PDB entry 9FOR | electron microscopy, 2.75 A resolution | chains p and D of the 10 polymer chains in the assembly

Chain p (and D):
Molecule: Annexin A11
Organism: Homo sapiens
Notes: chain D of this document is another copy of the same molecule, construct and numbering; everything in this record applies to it too
UniProt: P50995 (ANX11_HUMAN); residue numbers follow UniProt; this construct covers 39-74
Amino-acid sequence (36 residues; numbered 39 to 74; the number before each row is that of its first residue):
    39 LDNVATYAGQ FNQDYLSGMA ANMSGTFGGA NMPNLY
UniProt features mapped onto this chain:
  - natural variant: Asp40 (D40G: In ALS23; D40Y: In IBMWMA)

Chain p / chain D interface:
Contacting residue pairs - 73 pairs, chain p then chain D:
  Leu39(p) - Leu39(D)
  Leu39(p) - Asp40(D)  hydrogen bond (backbone-backbone)
  Asp40(p) - Asp40(D)
  Asn41(p) - Asp40(D)  hydrogen bond (backbone-backbone)
  Asn41(p) - Asn41(D)  hydrogen bond
  Asn41(p) - Val42(D)  hydrogen bond (backbone-backbone)
  Val42(p) - Val42(D)
  Val42(p) - Thr64(D)
  Ala43(p) - Val42(D)  hydrogen bond (backbone-backbone)
  Ala43(p) - Ala43(D)
  Ala43(p) - Thr44(D)  hydrogen bond (backbone-backbone)
  Ala43(p) - Thr64(D)  hydrogen bond (backbone-side chain)
  Thr44(p) - Thr44(D)
  Thr44(p) - Thr64(D)  hydrogen bond
  Tyr45(p) - Thr44(D)  hydrogen bond (backbone-backbone)
  Tyr45(p) - Tyr45(D)
  Tyr45(p) - Ala46(D)  hydrogen bond (backbone-backbone)
  Ala46(p) - Ala46(D)
  Gly47(p) - Ala46(D)  hydrogen bond (backbone-backbone)
  Gly47(p) - Gly47(D)
  Gly47(p) - Gln48(D)  hydrogen bond (backbone-backbone)
  Gln48(p) - Gln48(D)  hydrogen bond
  Gln48(p) - Phe49(D)  hydrogen bond (backbone-backbone)
  Phe49(p) - Phe49(D)  hydrophobic
  Asn50(p) - Phe49(D)  hydrogen bond (backbone-backbone)
  Asn50(p) - Asn50(D)  hydrogen bond
  Asn50(p) - Gln51(D)  hydrogen bond (backbone-backbone)
  Asn50(p) - Asp52(D)
  Gln51(p) - Gln51(D)  hydrogen bond
  Gln51(p) - Asp52(D)
  Gln51(p) - Asn60(D)
  Asp52(p) - Asp52(D)  hydrogen bond (backbone-side chain)
  Asp52(p) - Tyr53(D)  hydrogen bond (backbone-backbone)
  Tyr53(p) - Tyr53(D)
  Leu54(p) - Leu54(D)
  Ser55(p) - Leu54(D)  hydrogen bond (backbone-backbone)
  Ser55(p) - Ser55(D)
  Gly56(p) - Leu54(D)  hydrogen bond (backbone-backbone)
  Gly56(p) - Ser55(D)
  Gly56(p) - Gly56(D)
  Met57(p) - Gly56(D)  hydrogen bond (backbone-backbone)
  Met57(p) - Met57(D)
  Met57(p) - Ala58(D)  hydrogen bond (backbone-backbone)
  Ala58(p) - Ala58(D)
  Ala59(p) - Ala58(D)  hydrogen bond (backbone-backbone)
  Ala59(p) - Ala59(D)
  Ala59(p) - Asn60(D)  hydrogen bond (backbone-backbone)
  Asn60(p) - Asn60(D)
  Met61(p) - Asn60(D)  hydrogen bond (backbone-backbone)
  Met61(p) - Met61(D)
  Met61(p) - Ser62(D)  hydrogen bond (backbone-backbone)
  Ser62(p) - Ser62(D)
  Gly63(p) - Ser62(D)  hydrogen bond (backbone-backbone)
  Gly63(p) - Gly63(D)
  Gly63(p) - Thr64(D)  hydrogen bond (backbone-backbone)
  Thr64(p) - Thr64(D)
  Phe65(p) - Thr64(D)  hydrogen bond (backbone-backbone)
  Phe65(p) - Phe65(D)  hydrophobic
  Phe65(p) - Gly66(D)  hydrogen bond (backbone-backbone)
  Gly67(p) - Gly67(D)
  Gly67(p) - Ala68(D)  hydrogen bond (backbone-backbone)
  Gly67(p) - Asn69(D)
  Ala68(p) - Asn69(D)
  Asn69(p) - Asn69(D)  hydrogen bond (backbone-side chain)
  Asn69(p) - Met70(D)  hydrogen bond (backbone-backbone)
  Met70(p) - Met70(D)
  Pro71(p) - Pro71(D)
  Pro71(p) - Asn72(D)  hydrogen bond (backbone-backbone)
  Asn72(p) - Asn72(D)  hydrogen bond
  Leu73(p) - Asn72(D)  hydrogen bond (backbone-backbone)
  Leu73(p) - Leu73(D)
  Leu73(p) - Tyr74(D)  hydrogen bond (backbone-backbone)
  Tyr74(p) - Tyr74(D)  hydrophobic
Other interface residues (no listed pair), chain p (36 interface residues in all): Gly66

Overview:
Chain p and chain D each contribute 36 residues to their interface; the contacts include 39 hydrogen bonds.
Polar contacts include Asn41(p)-Asn41(D), Ala43(p)-Thr64(D) and Thr44(p)-Thr64(D).
Chain p and chain D are both Annexin A11 (Homo sapiens); the structure, Structure of heteromeric amyloid
filament of TDP-43 and AXNA11 from FTLD-TDP Type C (variant 1), was determined by electron microscopy together
with 9FOF from the same study.
